PDB entry 3AN1 | X-ray diffraction, 1.73 A resolution | chains A and B

# Chain A (and B)
Name: Xanthine dehydrogenase/oxidase
Organism: Rattus norvegicus
Notes: EC 1.17.1.4, 1.17.3.2; chain B of this document is another copy of the same molecule, construct and numbering; everything in this record applies to it too
Reference sequence: P22985 (XDH_RAT); residue numbers follow UniProt; this construct covers 1-1331
Chain sequence (1331 residues; each row starts with the number of its first residue):
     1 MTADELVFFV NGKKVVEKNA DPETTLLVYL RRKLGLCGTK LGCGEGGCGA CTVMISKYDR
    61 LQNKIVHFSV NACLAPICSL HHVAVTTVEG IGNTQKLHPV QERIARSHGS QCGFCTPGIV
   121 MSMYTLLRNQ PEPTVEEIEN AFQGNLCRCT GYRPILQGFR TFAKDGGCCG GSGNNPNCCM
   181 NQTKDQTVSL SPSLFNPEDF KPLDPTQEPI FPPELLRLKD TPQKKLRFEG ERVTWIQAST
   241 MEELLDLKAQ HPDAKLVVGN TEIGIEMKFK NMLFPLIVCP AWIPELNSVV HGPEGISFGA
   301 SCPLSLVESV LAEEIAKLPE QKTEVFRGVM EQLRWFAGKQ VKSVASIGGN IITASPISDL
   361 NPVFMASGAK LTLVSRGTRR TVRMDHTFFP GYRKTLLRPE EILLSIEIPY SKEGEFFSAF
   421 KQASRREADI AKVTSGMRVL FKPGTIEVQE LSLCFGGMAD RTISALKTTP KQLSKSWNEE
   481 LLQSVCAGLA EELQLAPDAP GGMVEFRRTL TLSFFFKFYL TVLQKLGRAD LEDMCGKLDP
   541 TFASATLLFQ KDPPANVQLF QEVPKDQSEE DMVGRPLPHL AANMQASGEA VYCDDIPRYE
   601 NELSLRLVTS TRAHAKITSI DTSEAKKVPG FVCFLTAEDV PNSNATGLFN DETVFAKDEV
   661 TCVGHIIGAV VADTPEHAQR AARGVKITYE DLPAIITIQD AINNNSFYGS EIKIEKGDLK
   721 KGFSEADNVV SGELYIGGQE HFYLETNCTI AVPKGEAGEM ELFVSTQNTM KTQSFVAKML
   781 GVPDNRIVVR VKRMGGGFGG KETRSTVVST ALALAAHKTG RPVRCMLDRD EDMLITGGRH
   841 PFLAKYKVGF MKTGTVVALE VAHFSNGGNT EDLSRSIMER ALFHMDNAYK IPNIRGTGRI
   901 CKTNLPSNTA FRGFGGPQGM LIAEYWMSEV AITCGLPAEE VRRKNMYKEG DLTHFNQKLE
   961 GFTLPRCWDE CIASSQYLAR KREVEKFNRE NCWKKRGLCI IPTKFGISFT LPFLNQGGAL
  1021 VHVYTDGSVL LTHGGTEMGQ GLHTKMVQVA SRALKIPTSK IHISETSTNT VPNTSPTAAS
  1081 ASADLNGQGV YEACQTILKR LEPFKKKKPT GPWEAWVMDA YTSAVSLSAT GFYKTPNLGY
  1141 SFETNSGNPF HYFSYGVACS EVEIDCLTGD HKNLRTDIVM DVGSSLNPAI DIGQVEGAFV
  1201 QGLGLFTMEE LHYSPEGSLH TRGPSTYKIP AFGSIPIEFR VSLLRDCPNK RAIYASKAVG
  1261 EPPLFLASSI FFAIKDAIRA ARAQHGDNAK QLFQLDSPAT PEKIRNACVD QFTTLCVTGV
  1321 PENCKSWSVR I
Disordered / not traced: 1-2, 167-190, 1318-1323 (chain B: 1-2, 165-190, 1321-1331)
Sequence notes: engineered mutation Ala428 (Asp in P22985)
Bound ions: 2Fe-2S cluster Fe site 1: Cys43, Cys48, Cys51, Cys73; 2Fe-2S cluster Fe site 2: Cys112, Cys115, Cys147; Ca2+ site 1: Glu740, Tyr743, Thr836, Gly837; Ca2+ site 2: Gly867, Thr870, Glu871, Ser874, Ser907, Asn908
Ligand contacts:
  - bicarbonate ion (BCT): Arg839, His840, Ile877, Thr909, Ala910, Phe911, Phe914, Gly915, Gln918
  - FAD (flavin-adenine dinucleotide): Glu45, Gly46, Gly47, Leu74, Lys255, Leu256, Val257, Val258, Gly259, Asn260, Thr261, Glu262, Ile263, Leu286, Ala300, Leu304, Trp335, Phe336, Ala337, Val341, Val344, Ala345, Ser346, Gly348, Gly349, Asn350, Ile352, Thr353, Ile357, Ser358, Asp359, Leu360, Leu397, Ile402, Leu403, Lys421, Asp429
  - 2Fe-2S cluster (FES), molecule 1: Lys40, Leu41, Gly42, Cys43, Gly44, Gly46, Gly47, Cys48, Gly49, Ala50, Cys51, Asn71, Cys73
  - 2Fe-2S cluster (FES), molecule 2: Ser110, Gln111, Cys112, Gly113, Phe114, Cys115, Cys147, Arg148, Cys149, Thr150, Leu744
  - uric acid (URC): Gly799, Glu802, Leu873, Arg880, Ala910, Arg912, Phe914, Ser1008, Phe1009, Thr1010, Ala1078, Ala1079, Glu1261
Curated features (UniProtKB/Swiss-Prot):
  - active site: Glu1261 (Proton acceptor)
  - binding site ([2Fe-2S] cluster): Cys43, Cys48, Cys51, Cys73, Cys112, Cys115, Cys147, Cys149
  - binding site (FAD): Leu256 to Ile263, Phe336, Ser346 to Asn350, Asp359, Leu403, Lys421
  - binding site (Mo-molybdopterin): Gln767, Phe798, Arg912, Ala1079
  - binding site (substrate): Glu802, Arg880, Phe914, Thr1010
  - mutagenesis: Trp335 to Phe336 (Converts the enzyme to the oxidase form that utilizes molecular oxygen as electron acceptor. Interferes with normal conversion to the dehydrogenase form by reducing agents), Cys535 (C535A: Slows the conversion from the dehydrogenase form to the oxidase form; when associated with R-992. Abolishes conversion from the dehydrogenase form to the oxidase form ...), Cys992 (C992R: Slows the conversion from the dehydrogenase form to the oxidase form; when associated with A-535. Abolishes conversion from the dehydrogenase form to the oxidase form ...), Cys1316 (C1316S: Abolishes conversion from the dehydrogenase form to the oxidase form; when associated with A-535 and R-992)

# Interface between chain A and chain B
Contacting residue pairs (121; chain A residue first):
  Met584(A) with Glu756(B); Ala757(B)
  Glu589(A) with Gly755(B); Glu756(B)
  Ala590(A) with Glu756(B)
  Val591(A) with Lys754(B); Glu756(B), hydrogen bond (backbone-side chain)
  Pro597(A) with Tyr599(B); Glu600(B); Asn601(B)
  Arg598(A) with Tyr599(B); Glu600(B), hydrogen bond (backbone-backbone)
  Tyr599(A) with Pro597(B); Arg598(B); Tyr599(B), hydrogen bond
  Glu600(A) with Arg32(B), salt bridge; Pro597(B); Arg598(B), hydrogen bond (backbone-backbone); Glu600(B)
  Asn601(A) with Pro597(B)
  Lys754(A) with Val591(B)
  Gly755(A) with Glu589(B)
  Glu756(A) with Met584(B); Glu589(B); Ala590(B); Val591(B), hydrogen bond (side chain-backbone); Lys792(B), salt bridge; Arg793(B), salt bridge
  Ala757(A) with Met584(B); His1062(B)
  Glu759(A) with Lys792(B), salt bridge; His1062(B), salt bridge; Ser1064(B)
  Glu761(A) with Arg790(B), salt bridge
  Met770(A) with Thr1025(B); Tyr1121(B)
  Gln773(A) with Tyr1024(B)
  Pro783(A) with Asp1026(B); Ser1028(B)
  Asp784(A) with Tyr1024(B); Asp1026(B), hydrogen bond (backbone-side chain); Ser1028(B), hydrogen bond (backbone-side chain)
  Asn785(A) with Tyr1024(B); Ser1028(B), hydrogen bond (backbone-side chain); Val1029(B), hydrogen bond (side chain-backbone); Leu1030(B); Lys1060(B), hydrogen bond (side chain-backbone); His1062(B)
  Arg786(A) with His1062(B)
  Arg790(A) with Glu761(B), salt bridge; Arg790(B)
  Lys792(A) with Glu756(B), salt bridge; Glu759(B), salt bridge
  Arg793(A) with Glu756(B), salt bridge
  Phe1013(A) with Tyr1121(B), hydrophobic; Thr1122(B)
  Leu1014(A) with Tyr1121(B)
  Gln1016(A) with Tyr1121(B), hydrogen bond (side chain-backbone); Ala1124(B)
  Leu1020(A) with Leu1020(B), hydrophobic
  His1022(A) with Asn1069(B), hydrogen bond (side chain-backbone); Thr1070(B); Pro1072(B)
  Val1023(A) with Asn1073(B), hydrogen bond (backbone-side chain)
  Tyr1024(A) with Gln773(B); Asp784(B); Asn785(B); Thr1068(B), hydrogen bond (side chain-backbone); Asn1069(B); Pro1072(B), hydrophobic; Asn1073(B)
  Thr1025(A) with Met770(B); Asn1073(B), hydrogen bond (backbone-side chain)
  Asp1026(A) with Pro783(B); Asp784(B), hydrogen bond (side chain-backbone)
  Ser1028(A) with Pro783(B); Asp784(B), hydrogen bond (side chain-backbone); Asn785(B), hydrogen bond (side chain-backbone)
  Val1029(A) with Asn785(B), hydrogen bond (backbone-side chain)
  Leu1030(A) with Asn785(B); Asn1069(B)
  Lys1060(A) with Asn785(B), hydrogen bond (backbone-side chain)
  His1062(A) with Ala757(B); Glu759(B), salt bridge; Asn785(B); Arg786(B)
  Ser1064(A) with Glu759(B)
  Thr1068(A) with Tyr1024(B), hydrogen bond (backbone-side chain)
  Asn1069(A) with His1022(B), hydrogen bond (backbone-side chain); Tyr1024(B); Leu1030(B); Thr1070(B)
  Thr1070(A) with His1022(B); Asn1069(B)
  Pro1072(A) with His1022(B); Tyr1024(B), hydrophobic; Ser1128(B)
  Asn1073(A) with Val1023(B), hydrogen bond (side chain-backbone); Tyr1024(B); Thr1025(B), hydrogen bond (side chain-backbone); Tyr1121(B); Leu1127(B)
  Tyr1121(A) with Met770(B); Phe1013(B), hydrophobic; Leu1014(B); Gln1016(B), hydrogen bond (backbone-side chain); Asn1073(B)
  Thr1122(A) with Phe1013(B)
  Ala1124(A) with Gln1016(B); Phe1132(B); Lys1134(B)
  Val1125(A) with Phe1132(B)
  Ser1126(A) with Phe1132(B)
  Leu1127(A) with Asn1073(B)
  Ser1128(A) with Pro1072(B); Thr1130(B)
  Thr1130(A) with Ser1128(B)
  Phe1132(A) with Ala1124(B); Val1125(B); Ser1126(B)
  Lys1134(A) with Ala1124(B)
Interface residues without a listed pair, chain A (59 interface residues in all): Ile1061, Ile1063, Glu1065, Ser1123, Ala1129
Interface residues without a listed pair, chain B (59 interface residues in all): Ile1061, Ile1063, Ser1123, Ala1129

# Summary
The chain A/chain B interface involves 59 residues from each chain; the contacts include 25 hydrogen bonds and
11 salt bridges. Among the polar pairs are Glu600(A)-Arg32(B), Glu756(A)-Lys792(B) and Glu756(A)-Arg793(B).
Ligands of chain A: 2Fe-2S cluster, flavin-adenine dinucleotide, uric acid and bicarbonate ion.
Both chains are Xanthine dehydrogenase/oxidase (Rattus norvegicus). Entry 3AN1 (Crystal structure of rat D428A
mutant, urate bound form) was determined by X-ray diffraction, deposited together with 3AMZ.
